Entry 2WJN (X-ray diffraction, 1.86 A resolution); this record covers chains C and L of the 4 polymer chains in the assembly.

[Chain C]
Name: Photosynthetic reaction center cytochrome C subunit
Source organism: Rhodopseudomonas viridis
UniProt: P07173 (CYCR_RHOVI); residues 1-336 here correspond to UniProt positions 21-356 (UniProt number = residue number + 20)
Chain sequence (336 residues; each row starts with the number of its first residue):
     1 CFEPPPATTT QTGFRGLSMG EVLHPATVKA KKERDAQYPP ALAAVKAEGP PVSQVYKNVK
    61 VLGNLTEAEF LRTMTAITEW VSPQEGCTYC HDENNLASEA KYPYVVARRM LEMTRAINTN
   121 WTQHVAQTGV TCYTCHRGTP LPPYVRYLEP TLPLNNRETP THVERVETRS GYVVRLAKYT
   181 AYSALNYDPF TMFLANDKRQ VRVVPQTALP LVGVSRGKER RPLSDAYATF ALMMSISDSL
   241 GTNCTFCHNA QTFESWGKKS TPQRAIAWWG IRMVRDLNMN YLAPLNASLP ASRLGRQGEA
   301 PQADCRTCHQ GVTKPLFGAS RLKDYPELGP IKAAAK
Not modelled in the structure: 333-336
Covalently attached groups: heme c (HEC) linked to Cys87, Cys90, Cys132, Cys135, Cys244, Cys247, Cys305, Cys308
Ion coordination: heme c Fe (4 sites), coordinated by Met74, His91, Met110, His124, His136, Met233, His248, His309
Ligand contacts:
  - heme c (HEC), molecule 1: Tyr56, Lys57, Asn58, Val59, Lys60, Val61, Leu62, Phe70, Leu71, Met74, Thr75, Ile77, Thr78, Ser82, Gly86, His91, Leu96, Ala97, Pro103, Tyr104, Ala107, Arg108, Leu111
  - heme c (HEC), molecule 2: Ile77, Val81, Tyr89, Tyr102, Pro103, Val106, Ala107, Met110, Leu111, Met113, Thr114, Ile117, Val130, Thr131, His136, Pro140, Leu141, Pro142, Val145, Leu277, Leu282, Leu289, Arg293, Pro301, Gln302, Thr307, Leu328
  - heme c (HEC), molecule 3: Ile117, His124, Val125, Ala126, Thr128, Gly129, Val130, Leu194, Ile236, Leu240, Phe246, Gln263, Ile266, Ala267, Gly270, Ile271, Met273, Val274, Leu277, Asp304, His309, Thr313, Lys314, Pro315
  - heme c (HEC), molecule 4: Gln200, Val201, Arg202, Val203, Val204, Gln206, Thr229, Phe230, Met233, Met234, Ile236, Ser237, Leu240, Thr242, Asn243, Phe246, His248, Phe253, Glu254, Trp256, Gln263, Arg264, Ala267, Trp268, Ile271, Arg272
Swiss-Prot annotation at these positions:
  - binding site (heme): Met74, Cys87, Cys90, His91, Met110, His124, Cys132, Cys135, His136, Met233, Cys244, Cys247, His248, Cys305, Cys308, His309
  - site: Cys1 (Not N-palmitoylated)
  - lipidation: Cys1 (S-diacylglycerol cysteine)

[Chain L]
Name: Reaction center protein L chain
Source organism: Rhodopseudomonas viridis
UniProt: P06009 (RCEL_RHOVI); residues 0-273 here correspond to UniProt positions 1-274 (UniProt number = residue number + 1)
Chain sequence (274 residues; each row starts with the number of its first residue; numbering starts at 0):
     0 MALLSFERKY RVRGGTLIGG DLFDFWVGPY FVGFFGVSAI FFIFLGVSLI GYAASQGPTW
    60 DPFAISINPP DLKYGLGAAP LLEGGFWQAI TVCALGAFIS WMLREVEISR KLGIGWHVPL
   120 AFCVPIFMFC VLQVFRPLLL GSWGHAFPYG ILSHLDWVNN FGYQYLNWHY NPGHMSSVSF
   180 LFVNAMALGL HGGLILSVAN PGDGDKVKTA EHENQYFRDV VGYSIGALSI HRLGLFLASN
   240 IFLTGAFGTI ASGPFWTRGW PEWWGWWLDI PFWS
Not modelled in the structure: 0
Ion coordination: Fe2+: His190, His230 (shared with 3 residues of chain M)
Ligand contacts:
  - bacteriochlorophyll b (BCB), molecule 1: Val46, Ile49, Phe97, Phe128, Leu131, Phe146, Ile150, Leu151, His153, Leu154, Trp156, Val157
  - bacteriochlorophyll b (BCB), molecule 2: Phe97, Phe121, Pro124, Ile125, Met127, Phe128, Leu131, Val157, Asn158, Phe160, Gly161, Tyr162, Trp167, His168, Asn170, Gly172, His173, Ser176, Val177, Leu180, Phe181, Ile240, Phe241, Gly244, Ala245, Gly247, Thr248
  - bacteriochlorophyll b (BCB), molecule 3: Val157, Tyr162, His168, Phe181
  - bacteriochlorophyll b (BCB), molecule 4: His168, His173, Met174, Val177, Ser178, Phe181, Val182, Met185
  - bacteriopheophytin b (BPB), molecule 1: Phe41, Ile42, Gly45, Ile49, Ile89, Cys92, Ala93, Ala96, Phe97, Trp100, Glu104, Val117, Ala120, Phe121, Val123, Pro124, Phe128, Phe146, Tyr148, Gly149, Ile150, His153, Ala237, Ser238, Phe241
  - bacteriopheophytin b (BPB), molecule 2: Phe181, Ala184, Met185, Leu189, Phe216, Val219, Val220
  - MPG ([(Z)-octadec-9-enyl] (2R)-2,3-bis(oxidanyl)propanoate), molecule 1: Gly114, Trp115, His116, Leu119, Ala120, Val123, Arg231, Leu234, Phe235, Ser238, Leu242
  - MPG, molecule 2: Phe179, Val182, Met185, Ala186, Leu189, His190, Leu193, Asn213, Phe216, Ser223, Ile224, Gly225, Ile229, Leu232, Phe235, Leu236, Asn239, Thr243
  - MPG, molecule 3: Met185, Val220, Gly221, Tyr222
  - menaquinone-7 (MQ7): Val26, Tyr29, Phe30, Val31, Gly35, Ile39, Ile42, Trp100, Arg103
Swiss-Prot annotation at these positions:
  - binding site ((7R,8Z)-bacteriochlorophyll b): His153, His173
  - binding site (Fe cation): His190, His230
  - binding site (a ubiquinone): Phe216

[How chain C and chain L interact]
Pairs across the interface (71; chain C residue first):
  Cys1(C) with Trp255(L); Trp262(L), hydrogen bond (backbone-side chain)
  Phe2(C) with Phe254(L); Trp255(L), hydrophobic
  Glu3(C) with Pro253(L); Phe254(L), hydrogen bond (backbone-backbone); Trp255(L); Thr256(L), hydrogen bond; Arg257(L), salt bridge
  Pro5(C) with Pro253(L); Phe254(L)
  Ala7(C) with Gly252(L)
  Thr9(C) with Leu71(L); His144(L), hydrogen bond
  Thr10(C) with Leu71(L)
  Gln11(C) with Asp70(L), hydrogen bond; Leu71(L), hydrogen bond (side chain-backbone)
  Phe14(C) with Asn67(L)
  Arg15(C) with Asn67(L), hydrogen bond (backbone-side chain); Pro68(L), hydrogen bond (side chain-backbone); Pro69(L); Asp70(L); Leu81(L), hydrogen bond (side chain-backbone); Glu82(L), salt bridge; Gly83(L)
  Gly16(C) with Asn67(L); Pro68(L); Pro147(L); Trp156(L)
  Leu17(C) with Asp155(L); Trp156(L); Asn159(L), hydrogen bond (backbone-side chain)
  Ser18(C) with Trp156(L); Asn159(L); Phe160(L); Gln163(L), hydrogen bond
  Met19(C) with Asn159(L)
  Gly20(C) with Gln163(L), hydrogen bond (backbone-side chain)
  Val22(C) with Gln163(L); Tyr164(L); Thr256(L)
  His24(C) with Thr256(L)
  Thr161(C) with Ser273(L), hydrogen bond (side chain-backbone)
  Val163(C) with Ser273(L)
  Lys178(C) with Asp268(L), salt bridge
  Ala181(C) with Leu165(L), hydrophobic; Pro260(L); Glu261(L)
  Tyr182(C) with Pro260(L); Glu261(L); Gly264(L); Asp268(L), hydrogen bond
  Ser183(C) with Tyr169(L)
  Ala184(C) with Tyr169(L), hydrogen bond (backbone-side chain)
  Phe230(C) with Asn166(L)
  Met234(C) with Leu165(L), hydrophobic
  Ser237(C) with Leu165(L)
  Thr242(C) with Leu165(L)
  Asn243(C) with Tyr162(L); Gln163(L); Leu165(L)
  Cys244(C) with Tyr162(L), hydrogen bond (side chain-backbone)
  Thr245(C) with Asn159(L); Gln163(L)
  Asn249(C) with Asn159(L), hydrogen bond
  Ala250(C) with Asn158(L), hydrogen bond (backbone-side chain); Asn159(L), hydrogen bond (backbone-side chain); Tyr162(L), hydrophobic
  Gln251(C) with Asp155(L), hydrogen bond; Asn158(L)
  Phe253(C) with Tyr162(L), hydrophobic
Also at the interface, not in a pair above, chain C (41 interface residues in all): Pro4, Leu23, Glu164, Val174, Asp238, His248
Also at the interface, not in a pair above, chain L (36 interface residues in all): Leu139, Ala145, Leu267

[In short]
Chain C and chain L form an interface of 41 and 36 residues respectively; the contacts include 20 hydrogen
bonds and 3 salt bridges. Polar contacts include Glu3(C)-Arg257(L), Arg15(C)-Glu82(L) and Lys178(C)-Asp268(L).
Chain C is Photosynthetic reaction center cytochrome C subunit and chain L is Reaction center protein L chain,
both from Rhodopseudomonas viridis; the structure, Lipidic sponge phase crystal structure of photosynthetic
reaction centre from Blastochloris viridis (high dose), was determined by X-ray diffraction (same publication
as 2WJM).
